3PBG - chain A; structure by X-ray diffraction, 2.70 A resolution.

Chain A:
Molecule: 6-phospho-beta-D-galactosidase
Organism: Lactococcus lactis
Notes: EC 3.2.1.85
UniProtKB: P11546 (LACG_LACLA); residue numbers follow UniProt; this construct covers 1-468
Sequence (468 residues; each row starts with the number of its first residue):
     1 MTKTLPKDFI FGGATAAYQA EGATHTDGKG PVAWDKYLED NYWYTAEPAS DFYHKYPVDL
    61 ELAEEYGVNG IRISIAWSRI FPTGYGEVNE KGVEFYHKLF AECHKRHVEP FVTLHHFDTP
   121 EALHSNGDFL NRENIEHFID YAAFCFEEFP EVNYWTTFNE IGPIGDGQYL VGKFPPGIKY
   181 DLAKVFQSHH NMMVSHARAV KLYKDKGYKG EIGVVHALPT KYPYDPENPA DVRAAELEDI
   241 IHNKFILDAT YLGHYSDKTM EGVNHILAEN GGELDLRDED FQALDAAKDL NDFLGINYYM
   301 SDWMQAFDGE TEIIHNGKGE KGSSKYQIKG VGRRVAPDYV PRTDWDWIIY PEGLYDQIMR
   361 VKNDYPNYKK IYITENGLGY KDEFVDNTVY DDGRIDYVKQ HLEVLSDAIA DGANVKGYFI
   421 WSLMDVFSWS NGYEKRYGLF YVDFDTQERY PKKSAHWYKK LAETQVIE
Swiss-Prot annotation at these positions:
  - active site: E160 (Proton donor), E375 (Nucleophile)
  - binding site (D-galactose 6-phosphate): Q19, H116, N159, E160, N297, S428, W429, K435, Y437

Summary:
UniProt lists active-site residues E160 and E375 and 9 D-galactose 6-phosphate-binding residues.
Chain A is 6-phospho-beta-D-galactosidase (Lactococcus lactis); the structure, 6-phospho-beta-galactosidase
form-C, was determined by X-ray diffraction, deposited together with 2PBG and 4PBG.
